Entry 6O5N (X-ray diffraction, 3.00 A resolution); this record covers chains D and E of the 6 polymer chains in the assembly.

# Chain D
Name: Tubulin beta-2B chain
From: Sus scrofa
UniProt: A0A287AGU7 (A0A287AGU7_PIG); numbering as in UniProt (aligned over 1-445)
Amino-acid sequence (445 residues; numbered 1 to 445; the number before each row is that of its first residue):
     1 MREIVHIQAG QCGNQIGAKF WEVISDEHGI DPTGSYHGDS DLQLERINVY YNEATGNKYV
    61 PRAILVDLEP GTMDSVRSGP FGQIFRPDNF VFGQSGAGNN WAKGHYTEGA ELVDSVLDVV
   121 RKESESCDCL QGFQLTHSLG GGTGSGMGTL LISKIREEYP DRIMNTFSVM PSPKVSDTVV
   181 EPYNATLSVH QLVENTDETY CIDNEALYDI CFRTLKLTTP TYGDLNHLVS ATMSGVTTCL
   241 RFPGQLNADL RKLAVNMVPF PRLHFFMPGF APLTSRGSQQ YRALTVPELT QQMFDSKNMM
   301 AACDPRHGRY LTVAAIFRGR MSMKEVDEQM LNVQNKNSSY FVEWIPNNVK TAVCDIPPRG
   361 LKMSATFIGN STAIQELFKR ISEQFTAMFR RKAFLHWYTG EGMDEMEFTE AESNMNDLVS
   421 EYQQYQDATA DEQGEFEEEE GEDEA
Disordered / not traced: 274-283, 432-445
Ligand contacts:
  - GDP (guanosine-5'-diphosphate): Gly10, Gln11, Cys12, Gln15, Ile16, Asp67, Asn99, Ser138, Gly140, Gly141, Gly142, Thr143, Gly144, Val169, Pro171, Val175, Ser176, Glu181, Asn204, Leu207, Tyr222, Leu225, Asn226
  - QW9 ([2-(4-methyl-1H-indol-3-yl)-1H-imidazol-5-yl](3,4,5-trimethoxyphenyl)methanone): Gly235, Val236, Cys239, Leu240, Leu246, Ala248, Asp249, Leu250, Lys252, Leu253, Asn256, Met257, Thr312, Val313, Ala314, Ala315, Ile316, Asn347, Asn348, Val349, Lys350, Ala352, Ile368

# Chain E
Name: Stathmin-4
From: Homo sapiens
UniProt: Q9H169 (STMN4_HUMAN); residues 5-145 here correspond to UniProt positions 49-189 (UniProt number = residue number + 44)
Amino-acid sequence (143 residues; row label = number of the first residue in the row):
     3 MADMEVIELN KCTSGQSFEV ILKPPSFDGV PEFNASLPRR RDPSLEEIQK KLEAAEERRK
    63 YQEAELLKHL AEKREHEREV IQKAIEENNN FIKMAKEKLA QKMESNKENR EAHLAAMLER
   123 LQEKDKHAEE VRKNKELKEE ASR
Disordered / not traced: 3-5, 29-43, 142-145
Differences from the reference sequence: expression tag (3-4)
UniProt features mapped onto this chain:
  - modified residue: Ser46 (Phosphoserine)

# How chain D and chain E interact
Residue-residue contacts - 21 pairs, chain D then chain E:
  Tyr106(D) - His129(E)
  Tyr106(D) - Ala130(E)  hydrophobic
  Tyr106(D) - Val133(E)  hydrophobic
  Tyr106(D) - Arg134(E)  hydrogen bond (backbone-side chain)
  Thr107(D) - Lys137(E)
  Ala110(D) - Arg134(E)
  Ser153(D) - Leu123(E)
  Lys154(D) - Asp127(E)
  Arg156(D) - Leu123(E)
  Glu157(D) - Leu123(E)
  Glu157(D) - Gln124(E)  hydrogen bond
  Glu157(D) - Asp127(E)
  Pro160(D) - Met119(E)  hydrophobic
  Gln191(D) - Lys126(E)
  Asn195(D) - Lys126(E)
  Gly400(D) - Lys137(E)
  Glu401(D) - Val133(E)
  Glu401(D) - Lys137(E)  salt bridge
  Gly402(D) - Val133(E)
  Gly402(D) - Lys137(E)
  Glu407(D) - His129(E)  salt bridge
Interface residues without a listed pair, chain D (16 interface residues in all): Asp161, Thr399
Interface residues without a listed pair, chain E (14 interface residues in all): Arg112, Leu120, Asn136, Lys140

# In short
16 residues of chain D face 14 of chain E across their interface, with 2 hydrogen bonds and 2 salt bridges.
Polar pairs include Glu401(D)-Lys137(E), Glu407(D)-His129(E) and Tyr106(D)-Arg134(E). Ligands of chain D: GDP
and compound QW9.
Chain D is Tubulin beta-2B chain (Sus scrofa) and chain E is Stathmin-4 (Homo sapiens); the structure,
Tubulin-RB3_SLD-TTL in complex with compound 10ab, was determined by X-ray diffraction, deposited together
with 6O5M and 6O61.
